Entry 4EY6 (X-ray diffraction, 2.40 A resolution); this record covers chains A and B.

Chain A (and B):
Molecule: Acetylcholinesterase
Source organism: Homo sapiens
Notes: EC 3.1.1.7; chain B of this document is another copy of the same molecule, construct and numbering; everything in this record applies to it too
Reference sequence: P22303 (ACES_HUMAN); residues 2-543 here correspond to UniProt positions 33-574 (UniProt number = residue number + 31)
Amino-acid sequence (542 residues; numbered 2 to 543; the number before each row is that of its first residue):
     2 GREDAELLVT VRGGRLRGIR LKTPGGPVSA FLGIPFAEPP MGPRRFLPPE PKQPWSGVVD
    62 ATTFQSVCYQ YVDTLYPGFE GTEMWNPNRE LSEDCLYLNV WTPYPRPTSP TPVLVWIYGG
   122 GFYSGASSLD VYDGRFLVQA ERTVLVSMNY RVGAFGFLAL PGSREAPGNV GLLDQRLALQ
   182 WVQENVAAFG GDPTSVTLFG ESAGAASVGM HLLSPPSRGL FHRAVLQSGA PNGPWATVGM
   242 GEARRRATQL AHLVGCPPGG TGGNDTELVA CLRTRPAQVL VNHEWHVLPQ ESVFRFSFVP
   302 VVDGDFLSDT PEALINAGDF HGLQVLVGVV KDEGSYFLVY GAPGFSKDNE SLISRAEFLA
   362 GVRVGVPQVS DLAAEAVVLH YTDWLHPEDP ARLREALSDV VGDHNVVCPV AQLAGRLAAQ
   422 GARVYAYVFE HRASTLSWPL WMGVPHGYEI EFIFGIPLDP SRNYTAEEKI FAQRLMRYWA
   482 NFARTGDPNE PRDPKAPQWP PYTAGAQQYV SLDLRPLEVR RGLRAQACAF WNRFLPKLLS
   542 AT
Disordered / not traced: 2-3, 259-264, 495-497, 543 (chain B: 2-3, 260-261, 493-494, 543)
Disulfides: Cys-69/Cys-96, Cys-257/Cys-272, Cys-409/Cys-529
Covalently attached groups: glycan linked to Asn-350
Ligand contacts: (-)-galanthamine (GNT): Asp-74, Trp-86, Gly-120, Gly-121, Gly-122, Tyr-124, Ser-125, Tyr-133, Glu-202, Ser-203, Phe-295, Phe-297, Tyr-337, Phe-338, Tyr-341, His-447, Gly-448
UniProt features mapped onto this chain:
  - active site: Ser-203 (Acyl-ester intermediate), Glu-334 (Charge relay system), His-447 (Charge relay system)
  - binding site (galanthamine): Trp-86, Glu-202, Ser-203, Tyr-337
  - binding site (huperzine A): Trp-86, Tyr-133, Tyr-337
  - binding site (huprine W): Gly-122, Ser-203, Trp-439, His-447
  - glycosylation (N-linked (GlcNAc...) asparagine): Asn-265, Asn-350, Asn-464

How chain A and chain B interact:
Pairs across the interface (43):
  Leu-373(A) / Phe-535(B)
  Leu-373(A) / Lys-538(B)
  Leu-373(A) / Leu-539(B)
  Leu-373(A) / Ala-542(B)  hydrophobic
  Glu-376(A) / Lys-538(B)
  Ala-377(A) / Phe-535(B)  hydrophobic
  Leu-380(A) / His-381(B)
  Leu-380(A) / Ala-530(B)
  Leu-380(A) / Phe-531(B)
  Leu-380(A) / Phe-535(B)  hydrophobic
  His-381(A) / Leu-380(B)
  Thr-383(A) / Gln-527(B)  hydrogen bond (backbone-side chain)
  Asp-384(A) / Gln-527(B)
  Trp-385(A) / Gln-508(B)  hydrogen bond (backbone-side chain)
  Trp-385(A) / Gln-527(B)  hydrogen bond (backbone-side chain)
  Trp-385(A) / Ala-530(B)
  Trp-385(A) / Arg-534(B)
  Leu-386(A) / Arg-522(B)  hydrogen bond (backbone-side chain)
  Leu-386(A) / Gly-523(B)
  Leu-386(A) / Gln-527(B)
  His-387(A) / Arg-522(B)
  Gln-508(A) / Trp-385(B)  hydrogen bond (side chain-backbone)
  Gln-508(A) / Leu-386(B)
  Arg-522(A) / Leu-386(B)  hydrogen bond (side chain-backbone)
  Arg-522(A) / His-387(B)
  Gly-523(A) / Leu-386(B)
  Ala-526(A) / Trp-385(B)
  Ala-526(A) / Leu-386(B)  hydrophobic
  Gln-527(A) / Thr-383(B)  hydrogen bond (side chain-backbone)
  Gln-527(A) / Asp-384(B)
  Gln-527(A) / Trp-385(B)  hydrogen bond (side chain-backbone)
  Gln-527(A) / Leu-386(B)
  Ala-530(A) / Leu-380(B)  hydrophobic
  Ala-530(A) / Trp-385(B)
  Phe-531(A) / Leu-380(B)
  Arg-534(A) / Trp-385(B)
  Phe-535(A) / Leu-373(B)
  Phe-535(A) / Ala-377(B)
  Phe-535(A) / Leu-380(B)  hydrophobic
  Phe-535(A) / Leu-539(B)  hydrophobic
  Lys-538(A) / Leu-373(B)
  Lys-538(A) / Glu-376(B)
  Leu-539(A) / Leu-373(B)
Also at the interface, not in a pair above, chain B (22 interface residues in all): Ala-526

Summary:
Chain A and chain B form an interface of 21 and 22 residues respectively; the contacts include 8 hydrogen
bonds. Polar contacts include Thr-383(A)/Gln-527(B), Trp-385(A)/Gln-508(B) and Trp-385(A)/Gln-527(B). Bound to
chain A: (-)-galanthamine.
Chain A and chain B are both Acetylcholinesterase (Homo sapiens); the structure, Crystal Structure of
Recombinant Human Acetylcholinesterase in Complex with (-)-galantamine, was determined by X-ray diffraction,
deposited together with 4EY4, 4EY5 and 4EY7.
